Entry 8X0U (X-ray diffraction, 2.65 A resolution); this record covers chains A and B of the 6 polymer chains in the assembly.

# Chain A (and B)
Name: Cupin conserved barrel domain protein
Source organism: Stachybotrys sp
Notes: chain B of this document is another copy of the same molecule, construct and numbering; everything in this record applies to it too
Amino-acid sequence (207 residues; row label = number of the first residue in the row):
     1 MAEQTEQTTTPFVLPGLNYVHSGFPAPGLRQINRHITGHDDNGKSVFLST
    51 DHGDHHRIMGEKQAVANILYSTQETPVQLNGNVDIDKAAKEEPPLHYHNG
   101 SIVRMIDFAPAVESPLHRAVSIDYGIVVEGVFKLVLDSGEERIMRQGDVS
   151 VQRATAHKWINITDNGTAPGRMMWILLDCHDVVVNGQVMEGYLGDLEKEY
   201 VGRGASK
Disordered / not traced: 1-12, 202-207 (chain B: 1-12, 197-207)
From the paper describing this entry:
  - mutagenesis - H117A, D123A, Q152A, Q152A/H157A, H157A, W159F, W159L: unchanged catalytic activity
  - mutagenesis - R104K, H117A/D123A, H117A/Q152A, H117A/H157A, D123A/Q152A, D123A/H157A, D123A/Q152A/H157A: decreased catalytic activity
  - catalytic residues: Arg104, His117, Asp123 (from molecular simulation)
  - mutagenesis - R104A, W159A: abolished catalytic activity on formation of compound 5

# How chain A and chain B interact
Pairs across the interface (146; chain A residue first):
  Ile32(A) with Asp148(B)
  Asn33(A) with Asp148(B), hydrogen bond (backbone-side chain); Val149(B), hydrogen bond (backbone-backbone)
  Arg34(A) with Val149(B)
  His35(A) with Arg142(B); Met144(B); Val149(B), hydrogen bond (backbone-backbone); Ser150(B); Val151(B), hydrogen bond (backbone-backbone)
  Ile36(A) with Val151(B); Arg153(B)
  Thr37(A) with Val151(B), hydrogen bond (backbone-backbone); Gln152(B), hydrogen bond; Arg153(B), hydrogen bond (backbone-side chain); Thr155(B), hydrogen bond
  Gly38(A) with Arg153(B); Thr155(B)
  His39(A) with Arg118(B), hydrogen bond; Arg153(B); Ala154(B); Thr155(B); Val182(B); Met189(B)
  Asp40(A) with Val184(B)
  Asp41(A) with Asn185(B), hydrogen bond (backbone-side chain)
  Gly43(A) with Val184(B); Met189(B)
  Lys44(A) with Asp137(B)
  Ser45(A) with Arg118(B); Leu136(B); Asp137(B), hydrogen bond (backbone-side chain); Ser138(B), hydrogen bond (backbone-side chain); Thr155(B); Ala156(B), hydrogen bond (side chain-backbone)
  Val46(A) with Leu136(B); Ser138(B); Glu140(B)
  Phe47(A) with Leu134(B); Leu136(B), hydrophobic; Glu140(B), hydrogen bond (backbone-side chain); Glu141(B); Arg142(B)
  Leu48(A) with Arg153(B)
  Thr50(A) with Arg142(B)
  Leu69(A) with Val149(B), hydrophobic
  Tyr70(A) with Ile122(B), hydrophobic; Tyr124(B); Arg153(B)
  Thr72(A) with Tyr124(B)
  Thr75(A) with Thr75(B); Asn99(B)
  Pro76(A) with Asn99(B); Asp178(B); Cys179(B), hydrophobic; His180(B)
  Val77(A) with Asp178(B), hydrogen bond (backbone-backbone); Cys179(B); His180(B), hydrogen bond (backbone-backbone)
  Gln78(A) with His180(B), hydrogen bond
  Leu79(A) with Arg153(B), hydrogen bond (backbone-side chain); Cys179(B), hydrophobic
  Asn80(A) with Asp181(B), hydrogen bond (side chain-backbone); Val182(B); Val183(B), hydrogen bond (side chain-backbone)
  Asn82(A) with Arg153(B), hydrogen bond
  Asp84(A) with Arg153(B), salt bridge
  Ile85(A) with Arg153(B)
  Asn99(A) with Pro76(B)
  Ser101(A) with Tyr124(B), hydrogen bond; Leu177(B)
  Val103(A) with Tyr124(B), hydrophobic
  Arg118(A) with His39(B), hydrogen bond
  Ile122(A) with Tyr70(B), hydrophobic; Val77(B), hydrophobic
  Tyr124(A) with Tyr70(B), hydrophobic; Thr72(B); Ser101(B), hydrogen bond; Val103(B), hydrophobic
  Ile126(A) with Met173(B), hydrophobic
  Val128(A) with Gln146(B)
  Leu134(A) with Phe47(B)
  Leu136(A) with Ser45(B); Val46(B); Phe47(B), hydrophobic
  Asp137(A) with Lys44(B); Ser45(B), hydrogen bond (side chain-backbone)
  Ser138(A) with Ser45(B), hydrogen bond (side chain-backbone); Val46(B)
  Glu140(A) with Val46(B); Phe47(B), hydrogen bond (side chain-backbone)
  Glu141(A) with Phe47(B)
  Arg142(A) with His35(B); Phe47(B); Thr50(B), hydrogen bond
  Met144(A) with His35(B)
  Gln146(A) with Val128(B), hydrogen bond (side chain-backbone); Gln146(B)
  Asp148(A) with Asn33(B), hydrogen bond (side chain-backbone)
  Val149(A) with Asn33(B), hydrogen bond (backbone-backbone); Arg34(B); His35(B), hydrogen bond (backbone-backbone); Leu69(B), hydrophobic
  Ser150(A) with His35(B)
  Val151(A) with His35(B), hydrogen bond (backbone-backbone); Ile36(B); Thr37(B), hydrogen bond (backbone-backbone); Tyr70(B), hydrophobic
  Gln152(A) with Thr37(B)
  Arg153(A) with Ile36(B); Thr37(B), hydrogen bond (side chain-backbone); Gly38(B); Leu48(B); Tyr70(B); Leu79(B), hydrogen bond (side chain-backbone); Asn82(B), hydrogen bond; Asp84(B), salt bridge; Ile85(B)
  Ala154(A) with His39(B); Leu79(B), hydrophobic
  Thr155(A) with Thr37(B), hydrogen bond; Gly38(B); His39(B); Ser45(B)
  Ala156(A) with Ser45(B), hydrogen bond (backbone-side chain)
  Met173(A) with Ile126(B), hydrophobic; Val149(B), hydrophobic
  Ile175(A) with Ile175(B), hydrophobic
  Leu177(A) with Ser101(B)
  Asp178(A) with Pro76(B); Val77(B), hydrogen bond (backbone-backbone)
  Cys179(A) with Pro76(B); Val77(B); Leu79(B), hydrophobic
  His180(A) with Pro76(B); Val77(B), hydrogen bond (backbone-backbone); Gln78(B), hydrogen bond
  Asp181(A) with Asn80(B), hydrogen bond (backbone-side chain)
  Val182(A) with His39(B); Leu79(B), hydrophobic; Asn80(B)
  Val183(A) with Asn80(B), hydrogen bond (backbone-side chain)
  Val184(A) with Asp41(B); Gly43(B)
  Asn185(A) with Asp41(B), hydrogen bond (side chain-backbone)
  Met189(A) with His39(B); Gly43(B)
Other interface residues (no listed pair), chain A (73 interface residues in all): Asn42, Ser71, Met105, Glu129, Ile143, Gly147
Other interface residues (no listed pair), chain B (72 interface residues in all): Ile32, Asp40, Asn42, Ser71, Met105, Ile143, Gly147

# Summary
The interface between chain A and chain B involves 73 residues on one side and 72 on the other; the contacts
include 45 hydrogen bonds and 2 salt bridges. Polar contacts include Asp84(A)-Arg153(B), Asn33(A)-Asp148(B)
and Thr37(A)-Gln152(B). The paper reports catalytic residues Arg104(A), His117(A) and Asp123(A); R104K,
H117A/D123A and H117A/Q152A of chain A, among others, reduce catalytic activity; 16 substitutions were tested
in all.
Both chains are Cupin conserved barrel domain protein (Stachybotrys sp). Entry 8X0U (Crystal structure of
cupin-like fold protein StrC from Stachybotrys sp.g12) was determined by X-ray diffraction (same publication
as 8X0V).
